8EZA - chains H and I of the 22 polymer chains in the assembly; structure by electron microscopy, 4.39 A resolution (low resolution: residue-level contacts below are approximate; hydrogen-bond / salt-bridge calls are withheld).

# Chain H (and I)
Molecule: Non-homologous end-joining factor 1
Organism: Homo sapiens
Notes: chain I of this document is another copy of the same molecule, construct and numbering; everything in this record applies to it too
Reference sequence: Q9H9Q4 (NHEJ1_HUMAN); residue numbers follow UniProt; this construct covers 1-299
Sequence (299 residues; row label = number of the first residue in the row):
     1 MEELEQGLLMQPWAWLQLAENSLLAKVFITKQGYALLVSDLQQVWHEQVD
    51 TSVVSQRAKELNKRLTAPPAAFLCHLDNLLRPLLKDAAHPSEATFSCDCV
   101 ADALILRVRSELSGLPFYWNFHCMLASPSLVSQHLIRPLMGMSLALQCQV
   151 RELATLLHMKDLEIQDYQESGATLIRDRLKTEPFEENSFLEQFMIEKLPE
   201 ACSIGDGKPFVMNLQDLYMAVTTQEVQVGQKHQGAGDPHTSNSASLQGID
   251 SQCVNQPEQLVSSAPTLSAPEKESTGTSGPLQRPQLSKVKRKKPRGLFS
Disordered / not traced: 85-92, 225-292 (chain I: 80-92, 225-292)
Swiss-Prot annotation at these positions:
  - motif: V289 to S299 (XLM)
  - site: L115 (Leu-lock)
  - modified residue: S132 (Phosphoserine), S203 (Phosphoserine), S245 (Phosphoserine), S251 (Phosphoserine), S263 (Phosphoserine), T266 (Phosphothreonine), S287 (Phosphoserine)

# Interface between chain H and chain I
Contacting residue pairs - 142 pairs, chain H then chain I:
  L41(H) - S132(I)
  L41(H) - R137(I)
  Q42(H) - P128(I)
  Q42(H) - S132(I)
  Q42(H) - Q133(I)
  Q42(H) - R137(I)
  P128(H) - Q42(I)
  S132(H) - L41(I)
  S132(H) - Q42(I)
  Q133(H) - Q42(I)
  I136(H) - V131(I)
  I136(H) - L139(I)
  R137(H) - L41(I)
  R137(H) - Q42(I)
  R137(H) - I204(I)
  L139(H) - I136(I)
  L139(H) - M140(I)
  L139(H) - S143(I)
  M140(H) - I204(I)
  M140(H) - F210(I)
  G141(H) - C202(I)
  G141(H) - I204(I)
  M142(H) - S143(I)
  S143(H) - L139(I)
  S143(H) - S143(I)
  S143(H) - L146(I)
  S143(H) - L214(I)
  L144(H) - A201(I)
  L144(H) - S203(I)
  L144(H) - P209(I)
  L144(H) - N213(I)
  L144(H) - L214(I)
  A145(H) - F193(I)
  A145(H) - L198(I)
  L146(H) - S143(I)
  L146(H) - L146(I)
  L146(H) - Q147(I)
  C148(H) - F193(I)
  C148(H) - A201(I)
  Q149(H) - V150(I)
  Q149(H) - F189(I)
  Q149(H) - L190(I)
  Q149(H) - F193(I)
  V150(H) - Q149(I)
  V150(H) - V150(I)
  V150(H) - L153(I)
  E152(H) - F189(I)
  E152(H) - F193(I)
  E152(H) - K197(I)
  L153(H) - V150(I)
  L153(H) - L153(I)
  L153(H) - L157(I)
  L153(H) - F184(I)
  L153(H) - F189(I)
  L156(H) - L157(I)
  L157(H) - L153(I)
  L157(H) - L156(I)
  L157(H) - L157(I)
  L157(H) - K160(I)
  M159(H) - L179(I)
  M159(H) - T181(I)
  K160(H) - L157(I)
  K160(H) - K160(I)
  K160(H) - D161(I)
  K160(H) - I164(I)
  K160(H) - T181(I)
  K160(H) - E182(I)
  K160(H) - F184(I)
  D161(H) - K160(I)
  L162(H) - L179(I)
  E163(H) - I164(I)
  E163(H) - L174(I)
  E163(H) - L179(I)
  E163(H) - K180(I)
  E163(H) - T181(I)
  I164(H) - E163(I)
  I164(H) - I164(I)
  D166(H) - L174(I)
  D166(H) - I175(I)
  D166(H) - R176(I)
  D166(H) - L179(I)
  Y167(H) - I164(I)
  Y167(H) - Y167(I)
  Y167(H) - Q168(I)
  Y167(H) - A172(I)
  Y167(H) - T173(I)
  Y167(H) - L174(I)
  Q168(H) - Y167(I)
  E169(H) - R176(I)
  S170(H) - I175(I)
  S170(H) - R176(I)
  G171(H) - A172(I)
  G171(H) - T173(I)
  G171(H) - I175(I)
  T173(H) - Y167(I)
  T173(H) - A172(I)
  L174(H) - Y167(I)
  I175(H) - D166(I)
  I175(H) - Y167(I)
  R176(H) - D166(I)
  L179(H) - L162(I)
  L179(H) - E163(I)
  K180(H) - E163(I)
  T181(H) - M159(I)
  T181(H) - K160(I)
  T181(H) - E163(I)
  E182(H) - K160(I)
  F184(H) - L153(I)
  F189(H) - Q149(I)
  F189(H) - E152(I)
  F189(H) - L153(I)
  F189(H) - L156(I)
  L190(H) - Q149(I)
  F193(H) - A145(I)
  F193(H) - C148(I)
  F193(H) - Q149(I)
  F193(H) - E152(I)
  M194(H) - A220(I)
  K197(H) - E152(I)
  L198(H) - A220(I)
  L198(H) - V221(I)
  L198(H) - Q224(I)
  P199(H) - Q224(I)
  A201(H) - L144(I)
  A201(H) - A145(I)
  A201(H) - C148(I)
  C202(H) - G141(I)
  C202(H) - V221(I)
  C202(H) - Q224(I)
  S203(H) - M140(I)
  S203(H) - L144(I)
  I204(H) - R137(I)
  I204(H) - M140(I)
  I204(H) - G141(I)
  F210(H) - M140(I)
  L214(H) - S143(I)
  L214(H) - L144(I)
  L214(H) - Q147(I)
  L217(H) - M194(I)
  A220(H) - L198(I)
  Q224(H) - P199(I)
  Q224(H) - C202(I)
Interface residues without a listed pair, chain H (66 interface residues in all): V131, L135, Q147, P183, G207, P209, V221
Interface residues without a listed pair, chain I (68 interface residues in all): Q43, L125, S129, L135, M142, P183, E200, L217

# In short
The interface between chain H and chain I involves 66 residues on one side and 68 on the other.
Chain H and chain I are both Non-homologous end-joining factor 1 (Homo sapiens); the structure, NHEJ
Long-range complex with PAXX, was determined by electron microscopy together with 8EZ9 and 8EZB from the same
study.
